7PFF - chains N and I of the 10 polymer chains in the assembly; structure by electron microscopy, 4.30 A resolution (low resolution: residue-level contacts below are approximate; hydrogen-bond / salt-bridge calls are withheld).

[Chain N]
Molecule: Histone H2B type 1-K
Source organism: Homo sapiens
UniProt: O60814 (H2B1K_HUMAN); residues 0-125 here correspond to UniProt positions 1-126 (UniProt number = residue number + 1)
Chain sequence (126 residues; each row starts with the number of its first residue; numbering starts at 0):
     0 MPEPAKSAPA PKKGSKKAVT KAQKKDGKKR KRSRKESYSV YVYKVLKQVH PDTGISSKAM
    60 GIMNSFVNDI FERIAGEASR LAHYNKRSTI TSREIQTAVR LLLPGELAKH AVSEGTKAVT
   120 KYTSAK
Disordered / not traced: 0-29, 125

[Chain I]
Molecule: 167-nt DNA strand
Source organism: synthetic construct
Sequence (167 nucleotides; numbered 410 to 576; the number before each row is that of its first residue):
   410 GGCCGCCATA CTGGAGAATC CCGGTGCCGA GGCCGCTCAA TTGGTCGTAG ACAGCTCTAG
   470 CACCGCTTAA ACGCACGTAC GCGCTGTCCC CCGCGTTTTA ACCGCCAAGG GGATTACTCC
   530 CTAGTCTCCA GGCACGTGTC AGATATATAC ATCCTGTCAT GTAAGTA

[Chain N / chain I interface]
Contacting residue pairs - 15 pairs, chain N then chain I:
  Lys-30(N) / DA543(I)
  Lys-30(N) / DC544(I)
  Arg-31(N) / DA543(I)
  Arg-31(N) / DC544(I)
  Ser-32(N) / DA543(I)
  Arg-33(N) / DG541(I)
  Arg-33(N) / DC542(I)
  Arg-33(N) / DA543(I)
  Lys-34(N) / DC542(I)
  Lys-34(N) / DA543(I)
  Ser-36(N) / DC542(I)
  Val-39(N) / DG541(I)
  Tyr-40(N) / DG541(I)
  Lys-43(N) / DG541(I)
  Thr-88(N) / DT531(I)
Other interface residues (no listed pair), chain N (11 interface residues in all): Ser-38

[In short]
Chain N and chain I form an interface of 11 and 5 residues respectively.
Chain N is Histone H2B type 1-K (Homo sapiens) and chain I is a 167-nt DNA strand (synthetic construct); the
structure, Nucleosome 3 of the 4x197 nucleosome array containing H1, was determined by electron microscopy
(same publication as 7PET, 7PEU, 7PEV, 7PEW, 7PEX, 7PEY and 16 further entries).
